Entry 8GHU (electron microscopy, 3.00 A resolution); this record covers chains a and c of the 15 polymer chains in the assembly.

== Chain a ==
Molecule: 16S rRNA
Source organism: Escherichia coli
Sequence (1532 nucleotides; numbered 2 to 1533; the number before each row is that of its first residue):
     2 AAUUGAAGAGUUUGAUCAUGGCUCAGAUUGAACGCUGGCGGCAGGCCUAA
    52 CACAUGCAAGUCGAACGGUAACAGGAAGAAGCUUGCUUCUUUGCUGACGA
   102 GUGGCGGACGGGUGAGUAAUGUCUGGGAAACUGCCUGAUGGAGGGGGAUA
   152 ACUACUGGAAACGGUAGCUAAUACCGCAUAACGUCGCAAGACCAAAGAGG
   202 GGGACCUUCGGGCCUCUUGCCAUCGGAUGUGCCCAGAUGGGAUUAGCUAG
   252 UAGGUGGGGUAACGGCUCACCUAGGCGACGAUCCCUAGCUGGUCUGAGAG
   302 GAUGACCAGCCACACUGGAACUGAGACACGGUCCAGACUCCUACGGGAGG
   352 CAGCAGUGGGGAAUAUUGCACAAUGGGCGCAAGCCUGAUGCAGCCAUGCC
   402 GCGUGUAUGAAGAAGGCCUUCGGGUUGUAAAGUACUUUCAGCGGGGAGGA
   452 AGGGAGUAAAGUUAAUACCUUUGCUCAUUGACGUUACCCGCAGAAGAAGC
   502 ACCGGCUAACUCCGUGCCAGCAGCCGCGGUAAUACGGAGGGUGCAAGCGU
   552 UAAUCGGAAUUACUGGGCGUAAAGCGCACGCAGGCGGUUUGUUAAGUCAG
   602 AUGUGAAAUCCCCGGGCUCAACCUGGGAACUGCAUCUGAUACUGGCAAGC
   652 UUGAGUCUCGUAGAGGGGGGUAGAAUUCCAGGUGUAGCGGUGAAAUGCGU
   702 AGAGAUCUGGAGGAAUACCGGUGGCGAAGGCGGCCCCCUGGACGAAGACU
   752 GACGCUCAGGUGCGAAAGCGUGGGGAGCAAACAGGAUUAGAUACCCUGGU
   802 AGUCCACGCCGUAAACGAUGUCGACUUGGAGGUUGUGCCCUUGAGGCGUG
   852 GCUUCCGGAGCUAACGCGUUAAGUCGACCGCCUGGGGAGUACGGCCGCAA
   902 GGUUAAAACUCAAAUGAAUUGACGGGGGCCCGCACAAGCGGUGGAGCAUG
   952 UGGUUUAAUUCGAUGCAACGCGAAGAACCUUACCUGGUCUUGACAUCCAC
  1002 GGAAGUUUUCAGAGAUGAGAAUGUGCCUUCGGGAACCGUGAGACAGGUGC
  1052 UGCAUGGCUGUCGUCAGCUCGUGUUGUGAAAUGUUGGGUUAAGUCCCGCA
  1102 ACGAGCGCAACCCUUAUCCUUUGUUGCCAGCGGUCCGGCCGGGAACUCAA
  1152 AGGAGACUGCCAGUGAUAAACUGGAGGAAGGUGGGGAUGACGUCAAGUCA
  1202 UCAUGGCCCUUACGACCAGGGCUACACACGUGCUACAAUGGCGCAUACAA
  1252 AGAGAAGCGACCUCGCGAGAGCAAGCGGACCUCAUAAAGUGCGUCGUAGU
  1302 CCGGAUUGGAGUCUGCAACUCGACUCCAUGAAGUCGGAAUCGCUAGUAAU
  1352 CGUGGAUCAGAAUGCCACGGUGAAUACGUUCCCGGGCCUUGUACACACAG
  1402 CCCXUCACACCAUGGGAGUGGGUUGCAAAAGAAGUAGGUAGCUUAACCUU
  1452 CGGGAGGGCGCUUACCACUUUGUGAUUCAUGACUGGGGUGAAGUCGUAAC
  1502 AAGGUAACCGUAGGGGAACCUGCGGUUGGAUC
Modified / non-standard residues: ZIV ((2S)-4-[[(2R,3S,4R,5R)-5-(6-aminopurin-9-yl)-3,4-bis(oxidanyl)oxolan-2-yl]methyl-[2-[2-azanyl-9-[(2R,3R,4R,5R)-5-[bis(oxidanyl)phosphanyloxymethyl]-3,4-bis(oxidanyl)oxolan-2-yl]-6-oxidanylidene-3H-purin-7-yl]ethyl]amino]-2-azanyl-butanoic acid) at position 1405
Bound ions: Mg2+ site 1 near U17 (its only coordinating residue here); Mg2+ site 2 near C48 (its only coordinating residue here); Mg2+ site 3 near A53 (its only coordinating residue here); Mg2+ site 4: U180, A195; Mg2+ site 5 near G266 (its only coordinating residue here); Mg2+ site 6: G299, G558; Mg2+ site 7 near C352 (its only coordinating residue here); Mg2+ site 8 near G361 (its only coordinating residue here); Mg2+ site 9 near C504 (its only coordinating residue here); Mg2+ site 10 near A560 (its only coordinating residue here); Mg2+ site 11 near C569 (its only coordinating residue here); Mg2+ site 12 near A572 (its only coordinating residue here); 6 more Mg2+ sites not listed
From the paper describing this entry:
  - conformationally variable residues: A1408, U1495, G1516

== Chain c ==
Protein: 30S ribosomal protein S3
Source organism: Escherichia coli
UniProt: V0Y888 (V0Y888_ECOLX); residues 1-206 here correspond to UniProt positions 2-207 (UniProt number = residue number + 1)
Chain sequence (206 residues; each row starts with the number of its first residue):
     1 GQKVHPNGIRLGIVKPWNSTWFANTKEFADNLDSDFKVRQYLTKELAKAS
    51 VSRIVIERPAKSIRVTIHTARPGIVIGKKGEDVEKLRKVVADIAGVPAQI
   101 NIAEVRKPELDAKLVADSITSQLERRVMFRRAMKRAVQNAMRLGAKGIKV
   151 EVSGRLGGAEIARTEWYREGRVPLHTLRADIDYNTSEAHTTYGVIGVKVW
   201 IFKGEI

== Interface between chain a and chain c ==
Contacting residue pairs - 58 pairs, chain a then chain c:
  U420(a) - Arg126(c)  sugar contact
  U421(a) - Glu124(c)  hydrogen bond to the base
  U421(a) - Arg125(c)  base contact
  U421(a) - Arg126(c)  hydrogen bond to the base
  A532(a) - Arg155(c)  hydrogen bond to the base
  A532(a) - Gly158(c)  base contact
  A532(a) - Tyr192(c)  base contact
  C1054(a) - Glu160(c)  base contact
  A1055(a) - Arg155(c)  sugar contact
  A1055(a) - Glu160(c)  sugar contact
  U1056(a) - Ala162(c)  phosphate contact
  U1056(a) - Val194(c)  sugar contact
  G1057(a) - Ser153(c)  sugar contact
  G1057(a) - Glu187(c)  hydrogen bond to the sugar
  G1057(a) - Val194(c)  sugar contact
  G1057(a) - Ile195(c)  hydrogen bond to the sugar
  G1057(a) - Gly196(c)  sugar contact
  G1058(a) - Lys198(c)  phosphate contact
  U1060(a) - Gly1(c)  hydrogen bond to the phosphate
  G1061(a) - Gly1(c)  phosphate contact
  U1062(a) - Gln2(c)  hydrogen bond to the base
  G1064(a) - Gln2(c)  hydrogen bond to the base
  C1071(a) - Glu169(c)  sugar contact
  G1106(a) - Gly170(c)  sugar contact
  G1106(a) - Arg171(c)  salt bridge to the phosphate
  C1107(a) - Arg168(c)  hydrogen bond to the sugar
  C1107(a) - Arg171(c)  phosphate contact
  C1107(a) - Val172(c)  phosphate contact
  C1107(a) - Pro173(c)  phosphate contact
  G1108(a) - Leu174(c)  phosphate contact
  G1108(a) - His175(c)  salt bridge to the phosphate
  C1109(a) - His175(c)  salt bridge to the phosphate
  A1111(a) - His175(c)  hydrogen bond to the base
  A1111(a) - Arg178(c)  base contact
  C1112(a) - His175(c)  base contact
  C1112(a) - Thr176(c)  base contact
  C1112(a) - Leu177(c)  hydrogen bond to the base
  C1112(a) - Arg178(c)  hydrogen bond to the sugar
  C1113(a) - Leu177(c)  sugar contact
  G1190(a) - Gly1(c)  sugar contact
  G1190(a) - Gln2(c)  sugar contact
  G1190(a) - Val4(c)  phosphate contact
  G1190(a) - His175(c)  salt bridge to the phosphate
  A1191(a) - Gln2(c)  phosphate contact
  C1192(a) - Lys3(c)  salt bridge to the phosphate
  G1206(a) - Ala188(c)  hydrogen bond to the base
  G1206(a) - His189(c)  base contact
  G1206(a) - Thr190(c)  hydrogen bond to the base
  G1206(a) - Thr191(c)  base contact
  G1206(a) - Tyr192(c)  hydrogen bond to the base
  G1206(a) - Gly193(c)  hydrogen bond to the base
  G1206(a) - Val194(c)  base contact
  G1206(a) - Ile195(c)  base contact
  G1207(a) - Arg155(c)  base contact
  G1207(a) - Thr191(c)  sugar contact
  G1255(a) - Lys26(c)  salt bridge to the phosphate
  A1256(a) - Lys26(c)  sugar contact
  G1258(a) - Lys26(c)  sugar contact
Interface residues without a listed pair, chain a (31 interface residues in all): U1189, A1196, A1257
Interface residues without a listed pair, chain c (41 interface residues in all): Thr25, Leu123, Lys149, Ile161, Thr164, Val197

== Summary ==
31 residues of chain a and 41 residues of chain c are in contact, with 16 hydrogen bonds and 6 salt bridges.
Polar contacts include U421(a)-Glu124(c), U421(a)-Arg126(c) and A532(a)-Arg155(c). The Mg2+ site 4 is built by
U180(a) and A195(a). G299(a) and G558(a) coordinate Mg2+ site 6. The paper reports conformational variability
at A1408(a), U1495(a) and G1516(a).
Chain a is 16S rRNA and chain c is 30S ribosomal protein S3, both from Escherichia coli; the structure,
Methyltransferase RmtC bound to the 30S ribosomal subunit, was determined by electron microscopy.
